4ZTU - chains A and C of the 5 polymer chains in the assembly; structure by X-ray diffraction, 3.30 A resolution.

Chain A:
Molecule: DNA polymerase subunit gamma-1
Source organism: Homo sapiens
Notes: EC 2.7.7.7
UniProtKB: P54098 (DPOG1_HUMAN); residues 30-1239 here = UniProt positions 30-1239
Sequence (1222 residues; each row starts with the number of its first residue):
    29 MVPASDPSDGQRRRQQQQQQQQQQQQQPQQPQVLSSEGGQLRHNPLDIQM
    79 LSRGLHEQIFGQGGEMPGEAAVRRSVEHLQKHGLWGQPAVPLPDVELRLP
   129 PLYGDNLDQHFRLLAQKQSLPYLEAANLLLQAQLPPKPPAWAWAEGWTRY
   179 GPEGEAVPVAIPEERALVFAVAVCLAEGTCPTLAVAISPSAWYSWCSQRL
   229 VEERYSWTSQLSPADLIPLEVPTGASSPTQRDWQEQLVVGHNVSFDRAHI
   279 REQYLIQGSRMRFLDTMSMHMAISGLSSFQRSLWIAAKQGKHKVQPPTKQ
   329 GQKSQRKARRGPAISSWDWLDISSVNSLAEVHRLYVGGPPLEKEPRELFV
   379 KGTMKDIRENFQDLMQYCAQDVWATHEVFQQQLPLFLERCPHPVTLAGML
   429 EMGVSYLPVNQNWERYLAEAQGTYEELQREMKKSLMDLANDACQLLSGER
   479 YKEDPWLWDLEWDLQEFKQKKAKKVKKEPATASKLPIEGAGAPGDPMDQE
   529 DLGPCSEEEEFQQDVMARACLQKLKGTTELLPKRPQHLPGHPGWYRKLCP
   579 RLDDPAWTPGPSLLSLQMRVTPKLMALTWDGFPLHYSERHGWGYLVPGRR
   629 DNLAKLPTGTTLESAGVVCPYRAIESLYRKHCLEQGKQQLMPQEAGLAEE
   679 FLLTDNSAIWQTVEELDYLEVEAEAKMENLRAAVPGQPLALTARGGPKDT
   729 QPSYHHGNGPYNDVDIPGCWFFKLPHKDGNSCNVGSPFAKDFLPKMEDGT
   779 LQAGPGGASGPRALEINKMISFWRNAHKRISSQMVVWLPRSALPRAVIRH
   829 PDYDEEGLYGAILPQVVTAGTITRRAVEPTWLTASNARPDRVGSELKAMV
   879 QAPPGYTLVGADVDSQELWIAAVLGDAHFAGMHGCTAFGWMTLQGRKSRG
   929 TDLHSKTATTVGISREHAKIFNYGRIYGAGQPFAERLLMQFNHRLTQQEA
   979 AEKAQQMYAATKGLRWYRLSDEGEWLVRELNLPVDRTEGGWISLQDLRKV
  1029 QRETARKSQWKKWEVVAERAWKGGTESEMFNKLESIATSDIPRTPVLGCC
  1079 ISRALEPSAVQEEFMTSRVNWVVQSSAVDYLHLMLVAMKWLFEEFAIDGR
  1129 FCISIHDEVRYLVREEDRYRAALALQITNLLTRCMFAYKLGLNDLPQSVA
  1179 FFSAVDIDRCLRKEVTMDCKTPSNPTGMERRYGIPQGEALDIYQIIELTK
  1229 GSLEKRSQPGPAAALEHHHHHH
Disordered / not traced: 29-77, 250-261, 317-340, 511-529, 624-629, 663-737, 993-1024, 1229-1250
Sequence notes: expression tag (29, 1240-1250); engineered mutation Ala-198 (Asp in P54098), Ala-200 (Glu in P54098)
Ion coordination: Mg2+: Asp-890, Val-891, Asp-1135 (together with 2',3'-dideoxycytidine 5'-triphosphate)
Residues lining bound ligands: 2',3'-dideoxycytidine 5'-triphosphate: Arg-853, Asp-890, Val-891, Asp-892, Ser-893, Gln-894, Glu-895, His-932, Arg-943, Lys-947, Ile-948, Tyr-951, Tyr-955, Asp-1135
What the authors report for this chain:
  - binding site for 2',3'-dideoxycytidine 5'-triphosphate: Arg-853, Tyr-951
  - specificity-determining residues: Tyr-951 (citing earlier work)
  - disease-associated variants - R232G, R232H, R852C, R852H, R853Q, R853W: decreased catalytic activity (citing earlier work)
  - binding site for the 27-nt DNA strand: Lys-496 to Lys-505, Arg-853, Asn-1098, Gln-1102
  - mutagenesis - K498C, K499C, K501C: decreased catalytic activity
  - disease-associated variants - Q497H (citing earlier work)
  - binding site for the 24-nt DNA strand: Arg-853
  - contacts within the chain: Arg-852/Ser-1103

Chain C:
Molecule: DNA polymerase subunit gamma-2, mitochondrial
Source organism: Homo sapiens
UniProtKB: Q9UHN1 (DPOG2_HUMAN); numbering as in UniProt (aligned over 26-485)
Sequence (472 residues; row label = number of the first residue in the row):
    25 MDAGQPELLTERSSPKGGHVKSHAELEGNGEHPEAPGSGEGSEALLEICQ
    75 RRHFLSGSKQQLSRDSLLSGCHPGFGPLGVELRKNLAAEWWTSVVVFREQ
   125 VFPVDALHHKPGPLLPGDSAFRLVSAETLREILQDKELSKEQLVAFLENV
   175 LKTSGKLRENLLHGALEHYVNCLDLVNKRLPYGLAQIGVCFHPVFDTKQI
   225 RNGVKSIGEKTEASLVWFTPPRTSNQWLDFWLRHRLQWWRKFAMSPSNFS
   275 SSDCQDEEGRKGNKLYYNFPWGKELIETLWNLGDHELLHMYPGNVSKLHG
   325 RDGRKNVVPCVLSVNGDLDRGMLAYLYDSFQLTENSFTRKKNLHRKVLKL
   375 HPCLAPIKVALDVGRGPTLELRQVCQGLFNELLENGISVWPGYLETMQSS
   425 LEQLYSKYDEMSILFTVLVTETTLENGLIHLRSRDTTMKEMMHISKLKDF
   475 LIKYISSAKNVAAALEHHHHHH
Disordered / not traced: 25-67, 138-179, 220-226, 356-367, 486-496
Sequence notes: expression tag (25, 486-496)
What the authors report for this chain:
  - disease-associated variants - G451E: decreased binding to DNA polymerase subunit gamma-1 (chain A) (citing earlier work)
  - disease-associated variants - G451E: decreased catalytic activity (citing earlier work)

Chain A / chain C interface:
Contacting residue pairs (20; chain A residue first):
  Glu-230(A) / Glu-449(C)
  Glu-231(A) / Leu-448(C)
  Glu-231(A) / Glu-449(C)
  Arg-232(A) / Thr-447(C)
  Arg-232(A) / Leu-448(C)
  Arg-232(A) / Glu-449(C)
  Arg-232(A) / Gly-451(C)
  Arg-232(A) / Ile-468(C)
  Ser-234(A) / Glu-394(C)  hydrogen bond
  Ser-234(A) / Gln-397(C)
  Thr-236(A) / Gln-397(C)  hydrogen bond
  Leu-530(A) / Gly-327(C)
  Pro-532(A) / Arg-246(C)
  Pro-532(A) / Asp-326(C)
  Pro-532(A) / Gly-327(C)
  Cys-533(A) / Trp-251(C)
  Ser-534(A) / Trp-251(C)  hydrogen bond
  Glu-536(A) / Phe-254(C)
  Glu-536(A) / Arg-257(C)
  Phe-539(A) / Arg-257(C)
Also at the interface, not in a pair above, chain C (17 interface residues in all): Gln-250, Val-398, Asn-450, His-467
Interface features reported in the paper:
  - pairs named by the authors: Arg-232(A)/His-467(C)
  - interface residues, chain C: Gly-451(C)

Overview:
The interface between chain A and chain C involves 11 residues on one side and 17 on the other, with 3
hydrogen bonds. Polar pairs include Ser-234(A)/Glu-394(C), Thr-236(A)/Gln-397(C) and Ser-534(A)/Trp-251(C).
The authors report a contact between Arg-232(A) and His-467(C). The paper reports a binding site for the 27-nt
DNA strand at Lys-496(A), Arg-853(A) and Asn-1098(A) among others; R232G, R232H and R852C of chain A, among
others, reduce catalytic activity; 10 substitutions were tested in all.
Chain A is DNA polymerase subunit gamma-1 and chain C is DNA polymerase subunit gamma-2, mitochondrial, both
from Homo sapiens; the structure, Structural basis for processivity and antiviral drug toxicity in human
mitochondrial DNA replicase, was determined by X-ray diffraction together with 4ZTZ from the same study.
